PDB entry 1ANC | X-ray diffraction, 2.20 A resolution | chain A

[Chain A]
Molecule: Anionic trypsin
From: Rattus rattus
Notes: EC 3.4.21.4
UniProt: P00763 (TRY2_RAT); the construct lacks a stretch of the UniProt sequence and is renumbered around it, so the offset changes along the chain: 16-34 = UniProt 24-42; 37-65 = UniProt 43-71; 69-125 = UniProt 74-130; 127-130 = UniProt 131-134; 6 more segments
Amino-acid sequence (223 residues; each row starts with the number of its first residue; note: 11 numbers in that range are skipped by the numbering (no residue carries them; nothing is unmodelled there)):
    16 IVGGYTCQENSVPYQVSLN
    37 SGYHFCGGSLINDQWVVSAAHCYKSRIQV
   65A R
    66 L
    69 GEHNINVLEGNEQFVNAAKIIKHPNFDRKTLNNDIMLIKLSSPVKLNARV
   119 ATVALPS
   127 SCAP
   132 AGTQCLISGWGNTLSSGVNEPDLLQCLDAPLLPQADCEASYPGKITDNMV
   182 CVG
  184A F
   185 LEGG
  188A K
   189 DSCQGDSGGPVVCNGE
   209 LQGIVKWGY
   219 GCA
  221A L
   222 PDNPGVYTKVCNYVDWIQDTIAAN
Disulfides: Cys22-Cys157, Cys42-Cys58, Cys128-Cys232, Cys136-Cys201, Cys168-Cys182, Cys191-Cys220
Differences from the reference sequence: engineered mutation Lys214 (Ser215 in P00763)
Ion coordination: Ca2+: Glu70, Asn72, Val75, Glu77, Glu80
Residues lining bound ligands:
  - benzamidine (BEN), molecule 1: Ser146, Gly187, Gly188, Ala221, Leu221A, Pro222
  - benzamidine (BEN), molecule 2: Asp189, Ser190, Cys191, Gln192, Ser195, Val213, Lys214, Trp215, Gly216, Gly219, Cys220, Gly226, Tyr228

[Summary]
Chain A binds benzamidine. Glu70, Asn72, Val75, Glu77 and Glu80 coordinate Ca2+.
Chain A is Anionic trypsin (Rattus rattus); the structure, Anionic trypsin mutant with ser 214 replaced by
lys, was determined by X-ray diffraction together with 1ANB from the same study.
